Entry 9ETZ (electron microscopy, 2.40 A resolution); this record covers chains c and k of the 32 polymer chains in the assembly.

== Chain c ==
Molecule: Cytochrome c oxidase subunit 3
Organism: Saccharomyces cerevisiae
Notes: EC 7.1.1.9
Reference sequence: P00420 (COX3_YEAST); numbering as in UniProt (aligned over 1-269)
Chain sequence (269 residues; numbered 1 to 269; the number before each row is that of its first residue):
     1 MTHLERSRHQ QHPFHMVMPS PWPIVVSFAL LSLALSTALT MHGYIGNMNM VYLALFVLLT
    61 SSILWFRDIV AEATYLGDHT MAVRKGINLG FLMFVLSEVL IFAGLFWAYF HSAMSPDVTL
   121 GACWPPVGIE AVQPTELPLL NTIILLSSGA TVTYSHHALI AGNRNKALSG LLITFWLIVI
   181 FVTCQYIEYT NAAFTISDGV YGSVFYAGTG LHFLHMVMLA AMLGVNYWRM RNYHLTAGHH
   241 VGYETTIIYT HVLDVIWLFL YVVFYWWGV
Swiss-Prot annotation at these positions:
  - natural variant: Val263 (V263T: In strain: D273-10B/A48)
From the paper describing this entry:
  - binding site for cardiolipin: Arg67

== Chain k ==
Molecule: Cytochrome c oxidase subunit 13, mitochondrial
Organism: Saccharomyces cerevisiae
Reference sequence: P32799 (COX13_YEAST); residues 13-125 here = UniProt positions 13-125
Chain sequence (113 residues; numbered 13 to 125; the number before each row is that of its first residue):
    13 LPPNALKPAF GPPDKVAAQK FKESLMATEK HAKDTSNMWV KISVWVALPA IALTAVNTYF
    73 VEKEHAEHRE HLKHVPDSEW PRDYEFMNIR SKPFFWGDGD KTLFWNPVVN RHI

== Chain c / chain k interface ==
Residue-residue contacts (62; chain c residue first):
  Met1(c) - Phe22(k)  hydrophobic
  Thr2(c) - Ala17(k)
  Thr2(c) - Lys19(k)
  Thr2(c) - Ala21(k)
  His3(c) - Asn16(k)
  His3(c) - Ala17(k)
  His3(c) - Lys19(k)  hydrogen bond (backbone-backbone)
  His3(c) - Pro20(k)
  His3(c) - Ala21(k)
  Leu4(c) - Ala17(k)  hydrogen bond (backbone-backbone)
  Arg6(c) - Phe22(k)
  Thr40(c) - Phe107(k)
  Met41(c) - Lys104(k)  hydrogen bond (backbone-side chain)
  Met41(c) - Phe107(k)  hydrophobic
  His42(c) - Lys104(k)
  Met48(c) - Phe107(k)  hydrophobic
  Thr119(c) - Phe98(k)
  Leu120(c) - Phe98(k)  hydrophobic
  Pro126(c) - Phe98(k)  hydrophobic
  Val127(c) - Tyr96(k)  hydrophobic
  Val127(c) - Phe98(k)
  Glu136(c) - Val73(k)
  Glu136(c) - His77(k)  salt bridge
  Leu137(c) - Thr70(k)
  Leu140(c) - Thr66(k)
  Leu140(c) - Ala67(k)  hydrophobic
  Leu140(c) - Thr70(k)
  Ile143(c) - Ala62(k)  hydrophobic
  Ile144(c) - Ile63(k)  hydrophobic
  Ser147(c) - Ala59(k)
  Ser147(c) - Ile63(k)
  Ala150(c) - Trp51(k)  hydrophobic
  Thr151(c) - Ser55(k)
  Thr153(c) - Trp51(k)
  Tyr154(c) - Ser48(k)
  Tyr154(c) - Trp51(k)  hydrophobic
  Tyr154(c) - Val52(k)  hydrophobic
  His157(c) - Ala44(k)
  His157(c) - Ser48(k)
  Ile160(c) - Glu41(k)
  Ala161(c) - Glu41(k)
  Ala161(c) - Lys45(k)
  Lys166(c) - Val52(k)
  Tyr186(c) - Phe116(k)  hydrophobic
  Tyr189(c) - Phe116(k)  hydrophobic
  Thr190(c) - Phe116(k)
  Thr190(c) - Asn118(k)  hydrogen bond (backbone-side chain)
  Asn191(c) - Glu74(k)
  Asn191(c) - Arg81(k)
  Ala192(c) - Asn122(k)  hydrogen bond (backbone-side chain)
  Ala193(c) - Asn122(k)
  Thr195(c) - Thr114(k)
  Thr195(c) - Asn122(k)
  Ser197(c) - Phe98(k)
  Ser197(c) - Asn100(k)
  Ser197(c) - Ile101(k)  hydrogen bond (backbone-backbone)
  Ser197(c) - Arg102(k)  hydrogen bond
  Ser197(c) - Phe106(k)
  Ser197(c) - Thr114(k)
  Asp198(c) - Phe98(k)
  Asp198(c) - Asn100(k)  hydrogen bond (side chain-backbone)
  Gly199(c) - Phe98(k)  hydrogen bond (backbone-backbone)
Other interface residues (no listed pair), chain c (42 interface residues in all): Leu139, Ala158, Asn163, Phe194, Ile196
Other interface residues (no listed pair), chain k (43 interface residues in all): Leu18, Thr40, Thr47, Asn49, Glu97, Met99, Trp117, Val121

== Overview ==
The interface between chain c and chain k involves 42 residues on one side and 43 on the other, with 9
hydrogen bonds and 1 salt bridge. Polar contacts include Glu136(c)-His77(k), Met41(c)-Lys104(k) and
Thr190(c)-Asn118(k). From the paper: a binding site for cardiolipin at Arg67(c).
Here chain c is Cytochrome c oxidase subunit 3 and chain k is Cytochrome c oxidase subunit 13, mitochondrial,
both from Saccharomyces cerevisiae. Entry 9ETZ (III2IV respiratory supercomplex from Saccharomyces cerevisiae)
was determined by electron microscopy.
